5UK4 - chains K and v of the 22 polymer chains in the assembly; structure by X-ray diffraction, 3.20 A resolution.

[Chain K]
Name: Nucleoprotein
From: Vesicular stomatitis Indiana virus (strain San Juan)
UniProtKB: P03521 (NCAP_VSIVA); residue numbers follow UniProt; this construct covers 1-422
Chain sequence (422 residues; each row starts with the number of its first residue):
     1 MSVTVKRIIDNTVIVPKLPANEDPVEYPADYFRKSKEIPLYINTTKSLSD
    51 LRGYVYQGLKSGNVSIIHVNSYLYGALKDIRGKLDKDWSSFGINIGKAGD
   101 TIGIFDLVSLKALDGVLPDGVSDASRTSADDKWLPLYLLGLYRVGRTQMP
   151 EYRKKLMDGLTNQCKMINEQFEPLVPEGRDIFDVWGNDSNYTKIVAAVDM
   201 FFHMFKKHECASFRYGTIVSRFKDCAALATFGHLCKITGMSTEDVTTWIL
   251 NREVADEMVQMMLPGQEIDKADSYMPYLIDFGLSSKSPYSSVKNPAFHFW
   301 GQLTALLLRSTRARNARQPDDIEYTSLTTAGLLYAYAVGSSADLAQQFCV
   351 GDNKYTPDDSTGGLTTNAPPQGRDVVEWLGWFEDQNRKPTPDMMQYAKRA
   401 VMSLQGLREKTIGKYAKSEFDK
Disordered / not traced: 1
Swiss-Prot annotation at these positions:
  - binding site (RNA): Arg-143, Tyr-152, Lys-206, Arg-214, Lys-286, Arg-317, Arg-408
From the paper describing this entry:
  - mutagenesis - G75R: unchanged binding to Anti-vesicular stomatitis virus N VHH
  - mutagenesis - D374N: increased binding to Anti-vesicular stomatitis virus N VHH

[Chain v]
Molecule: 45-nt RNA strand
From: Vicugna pacos
Sequence (45 nucleotides; row label = number of the first residue in the row):
     1 UUUUUUUUUUUUUUUUUUUUUUUUUUUUUUUUUUUUUUUUUUUUU

[Interface between chain K and chain v]
Contacting residue pairs - 38 pairs, chain K then chain v:
  Asp-23(K) with U11(v), phosphate contact
  Arg-143(K) with U17(v), salt bridge to the phosphate; U18(v), salt bridge to the phosphate
  Met-149(K) with U15(v), sugar contact
  Tyr-152(K) with U15(v), sugar contact; U16(v), sugar contact; U17(v), hydrogen bond to the phosphate
  Asn-162(K) with U18(v), hydrogen bond to the base
  Arg-214(K) with U18(v), sugar contact
  Tyr-215(K) with U18(v), base contact
  Ile-218(K) with U17(v), base contact; U18(v), phosphate contact; U19(v), phosphate contact
  Val-219(K) with U17(v), base contact
  Asp-224(K) with U11(v), sugar contact; U12(v), phosphate contact; U13(v), phosphate contact
  Cys-225(K) with U13(v), hydrogen bond to the phosphate
  Ala-226(K) with U13(v), hydrogen bond to the phosphate
  Ser-285(K) with U11(v), phosphate contact
  Lys-286(K) with U11(v), phosphate contact; U12(v), salt bridge to the phosphate
  Ser-287(K) with U12(v), hydrogen bond to the phosphate
  Ser-290(K) with U12(v), phosphate contact; U13(v), phosphate contact
  Ser-291(K) with U13(v), hydrogen bond to the phosphate
  Val-292(K) with U12(v), sugar contact; U13(v), hydrogen bond to the phosphate
  His-298(K) with U13(v), sugar contact; U14(v), salt bridge to the phosphate
  Arg-312(K) with U14(v), salt bridge to the phosphate
  Asn-315(K) with U14(v), hydrogen bond to the sugar
  Ala-316(K) with U14(v), phosphate contact
  Arg-317(K) with U13(v), base contact; U14(v), hydrogen bond to the phosphate
  Arg-408(K) with U14(v), hydrogen bond to the sugar; U15(v), base contact; U16(v), salt bridge to the phosphate
Other interface residues (no listed pair), chain K (27 interface residues in all): Glu-151, Ala-211, Ser-212

[Summary]
Chain K and chain v form an interface of 27 and 9 residues respectively, with 10 hydrogen bonds and 6 salt
bridges. Polar pairs include Asn-162(K)/U18(v), Asn-315(K)/U14(v) and Arg-408(K)/U14(v). The paper reports
that D374N of chain K increases binding to Anti-vesicular stomatitis virus N VHH; G75R of chain K leaves
binding to Anti-vesicular stomatitis virus N VHH unchanged.
Here chain K is Nucleoprotein (Vesicular stomatitis Indiana virus (strain San Juan)) and chain v is a 45-nt
RNA strand (Vicugna pacos). Entry 5UK4 (Vesicular stomatits virus N protein in complex with inhibitory
nanobody 1307) was determined by X-ray diffraction (same publication as 5UKB).
